PDB entry 1CL7 | X-ray diffraction, 3.00 A resolution | chains L and I of the 3 polymer chains in the assembly

Chain L:
Name: PROTEIN (IGG1 ANTIBODY 1696 (light chain))
Organism: Mus musculus
Notes: fragment: fab; antibody fragment or engineered binder
Sequence (216 residues; each row starts with the number of its first residue; a row labelled like 27A-27E holds insertion residues (27A, then the next letters in order)):
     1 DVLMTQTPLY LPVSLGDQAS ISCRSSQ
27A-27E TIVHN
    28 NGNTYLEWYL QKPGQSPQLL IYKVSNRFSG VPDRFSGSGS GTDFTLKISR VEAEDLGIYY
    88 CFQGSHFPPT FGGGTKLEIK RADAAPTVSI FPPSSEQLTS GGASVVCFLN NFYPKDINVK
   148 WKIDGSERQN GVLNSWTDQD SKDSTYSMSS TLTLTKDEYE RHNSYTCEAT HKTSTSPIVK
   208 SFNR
Disulfide bonds: Cys23-Cys88, Cys134-Cys194

Chain I:
Name: PROTEIN (IGG1 ANTIBODY 1696 (constant heavy chain))
Organism: Mus musculus
Notes: fragment: fab
UniProt: P01869 (IGH1M_MOUSE); residues 141-222 here correspond to UniProt positions 133-214 (UniProt number = residue number - 8)
Sequence (82 residues; numbered 141 to 222; the number before each row is that of its first residue):
   141 SMVTLGCLVK GYFPEPVTVT WNSGSLSSGV HTFPAVLQSD LYTLSSSVTV PSSPRPSETV
   201 TCNVAHPASS TKVDKKIVPR DC
Disulfide bonds: Cys147-Cys202

How chain L and chain I interact:
Residue-residue contacts - 30 pairs, chain L then chain I:
  Ser116(L) with Thr144(I)
  Phe118(L) with Thr144(I); Leu145(I), hydrophobic
  Ser122(L) with Arg220(I), hydrogen bond
  Glu123(L) with Lys215(I), salt bridge
  Gln124(L) with Leu148(I)
  Ser131(L) with Leu148(I)
  Phe135(L) with Thr144(I); Leu145(I); Gly146(I); Ser186(I); Ser187(I)
  Asn137(L) with His171(I); Phe173(I); Ser187(I), hydrogen bond
  Asn138(L) with His171(I)
  Leu160(L) with Val176(I), hydrophobic; Leu177(I); Gln178(I)
  Asn161(L) with Val176(I)
  Ser162(L) with Phe173(I); Pro174(I), hydrogen bond (side chain-backbone)
  Trp163(L) with Pro174(I)
  Thr164(L) with Phe173(I)
  Asp167(L) with His171(I)
  Lys169(L) with Ser167(I), hydrogen bond (side chain-backbone)
  Ser174(L) with His171(I), hydrogen bond; Phe173(I)
  Met175(L) with Phe173(I)
  Ser176(L) with Phe173(I)
Other interface residues (no listed pair), chain L (21 interface residues in all): Gly158, Thr180
Other interface residues (no listed pair), chain I (20 interface residues in all): Lys150, Ser168, Gly169, Val170, Ser185

In short:
The interface between chain L and chain I involves 21 residues on one side and 20 on the other; the contacts
include 5 hydrogen bonds and 1 salt bridge. Polar pairs include Glu123(L)-Lys215(I), Ser122(L)-Arg220(I) and
Asn137(L)-Ser187(I).
Here chain L is PROTEIN (IGG1 ANTIBODY 1696 (light chain)) and chain I is PROTEIN (IGG1 ANTIBODY 1696
(constant heavy chain)), both from Mus musculus. Entry 1CL7 (Anti HIV1 protease fab) was determined by X-ray
diffraction.
